Entry 2NNF (X-ray diffraction, 2.39 A resolution); this record covers chains A and B.

# Chain A (and B)
Name: Sulfur covalently-binding protein
From: Chlorobium limicola
Notes: chain B of this document is another copy of the same molecule, construct and numbering; everything in this record applies to it too
UniProt: Q8RLX2 (Q8RLX2_CHLLI); residues 1-122 here correspond to UniProt positions 33-154 (UniProt number = residue number + 32)
Sequence (124 residues; row label = number of the first residue in the row; numbers below 1 keep their minus sign (Met-1 is residue -1)):
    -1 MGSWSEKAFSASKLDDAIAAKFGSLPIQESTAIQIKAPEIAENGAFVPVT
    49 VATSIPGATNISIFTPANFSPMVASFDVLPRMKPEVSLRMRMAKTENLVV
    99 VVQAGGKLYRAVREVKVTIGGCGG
Not modelled in the structure: -1 to 7, 118-122 (chain B: -1 to 0, 116-122)
Differences from the reference sequence: cloning artifact (-1 to 0)

# Interface between chain A and chain B
Contacting residue pairs - 34 pairs, chain A then chain B:
  Met70(A) with Leu77(B)
  Val71(A) with Val76(B); Leu77(B), hydrogen bond (backbone-backbone); Met80(B), hydrophobic
  Ala72(A) with Phe74(B), hydrophobic; Asp75(B)
  Ser73(A) with Ser73(B); Phe74(B); Asp75(B), hydrogen bond (backbone-backbone)
  Phe74(A) with Ala72(B), hydrophobic; Ser73(B); Phe74(B), hydrophobic; Val84(B), hydrophobic
  Asp75(A) with Ala72(B); Ser73(B), hydrogen bond (backbone-backbone)
  Leu77(A) with Val71(B)
  Arg79(A) with Phe44(B); Arg87(B)
  Met80(A) with Val71(B); Leu86(B); Arg87(B), hydrogen bond (backbone-backbone)
  Lys81(A) with Arg87(B)
  Pro82(A) with Ser85(B)
  Glu83(A) with Val84(B); Ser85(B), hydrogen bond (backbone-backbone)
  Val84(A) with Phe74(B), hydrophobic; Glu83(B)
  Ser85(A) with Lys81(B); Pro82(B); Glu83(B), hydrogen bond (backbone-backbone)
  Leu86(A) with Met80(B); Lys81(B)
  Arg87(A) with Met80(B), hydrogen bond (backbone-backbone); Lys81(B)
Also at the interface, not in a pair above, chain A (20 interface residues in all): Phe44, Ser68, Val76, Met88
Also at the interface, not in a pair above, chain B (17 interface residues in all): Arg79

# In short
20 residues of chain A and 17 residues of chain B are in contact; the contacts include 7 hydrogen bonds.
Backbone hydrogen bonds pair Val71(A)-Leu77(B), Ser73(A)-Asp75(B) and Met80(A)-Arg87(B).
Both chains are Sulfur covalently-binding protein (Chlorobium limicola). Entry 2NNF (Structure of the sulfur
carrier protein SoxY from Chlorobium limicola f thiosulfatophilum) was determined by X-ray diffraction (same
publication as 2NNC).
